8J1J - chains A and D of the 5 polymer chains in the assembly; structure by electron microscopy, 2.91 A resolution.

# Chain A
Protein: Transposase IS605 OrfB C-terminal domain-containing protein
From: Sulfoacidibacillus thermotolerans
Reference sequence: A0A2U3D0N8 (A0A2U3D0N8_9BACL); residues 1-422 here = UniProt positions 1-422
Chain sequence (432 residues; each row starts with the number of its first residue; numbers below 1 keep their minus sign (Met-9 is residue -9)):
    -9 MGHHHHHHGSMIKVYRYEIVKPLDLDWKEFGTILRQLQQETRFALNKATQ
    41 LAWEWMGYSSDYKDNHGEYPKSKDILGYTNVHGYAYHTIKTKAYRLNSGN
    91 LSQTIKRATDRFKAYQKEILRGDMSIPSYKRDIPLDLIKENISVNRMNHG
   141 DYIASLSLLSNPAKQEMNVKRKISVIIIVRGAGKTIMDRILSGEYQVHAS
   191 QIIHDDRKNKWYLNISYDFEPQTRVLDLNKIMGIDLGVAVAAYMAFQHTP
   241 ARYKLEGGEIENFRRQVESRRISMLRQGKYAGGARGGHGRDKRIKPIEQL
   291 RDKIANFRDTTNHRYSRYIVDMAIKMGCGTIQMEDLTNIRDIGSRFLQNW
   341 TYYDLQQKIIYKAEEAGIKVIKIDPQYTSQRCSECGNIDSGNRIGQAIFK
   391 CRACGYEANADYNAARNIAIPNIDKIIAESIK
Disordered / not traced: -9 to -2
Construct notes: initiating methionine (-9); expression tag (-8 to 0); engineered mutation Tyr48 (Phe in A0A2U3D0N8), His188 (Ser in A0A2U3D0N8), Ala232 (Val in A0A2U3D0N8), Met316 (Glu in A0A2U3D0N8)
Metal / ion sites: Zn2+: Cys372, Cys375, Cys391, Cys394
UniProt features mapped onto this chain:
  - region: Gln212 to Lys220 (Linker), Arg371 to Asn399 (Target nucleic acid-binding (TNB)), Ala400 to Ser420 (RuvC-II)
  - active site: Asp225, Glu324, Asp401
  - binding site (Zn(2+)): Cys372, Cys375, Cys391, Cys394
Reported in the primary citation:
  - mutagenesis - F48Y/S188H/V232A/E316M, D195K, D195K/V232A, D195K/D208R/V232A: increased catalytic activity
  - self-association interface (contacts with another copy of this molecule); pairs are residue here / residue on that copy: Tyr48-Gly57 (hydrogen bond)
  - binding site for the 38-nt DNA strand (chain D): His188
  - contacts within the chain: Ile2-His188, Thr239-Met316 (hydrophobic contact), Ala241-Met316 (hydrophobic contact)
  - binding site for the 118-nt RNA strand: Trp17

# Chain D
Molecule: 38-nt DNA strand
From: Sulfoacidibacillus thermotolerans
Sequence (38 nucleotides; row label = number of the first residue in the row; numbers below 1 keep their minus sign (DG-7 is residue -7)):
    -7 GAATGGTTCAAGCGCACCTAATTTCCTAAATTAGAAAA
Disordered / not traced: -7 to 0, 29-30

# Interface between chain A and chain D
Contacting residue pairs (31; chain A residue first):
  Ile2(A) - DC18(D)  base contact
  His72(A) - DT19(D)  hydrogen bond to the base
  Ser92(A) - DT19(D)  base contact
  Gln93(A) - DC18(D)  hydrogen bond to the phosphate
  Gln93(A) - DT19(D)  base contact
  Lys96(A) - DC18(D)  salt bridge to the phosphate
  Lys96(A) - DT19(D)  base contact
  Arg97(A) - DC18(D)  sugar contact
  Tyr105(A) - DT15(D)  hydrogen bond to the base
  Tyr105(A) - DT16(D)  sugar contact
  Lys129(A) - DA20(D)  salt bridge to the phosphate
  His188(A) - DT19(D)  salt bridge to the phosphate
  Ala189(A) - DC18(D)  phosphate contact
  Arg254(A) - DT11(D)  phosphate contact
  Arg261(A) - DC10(D)  hydrogen bond to the phosphate
  Arg261(A) - DT11(D)  salt bridge to the phosphate
  Arg280(A) - DA8(D)  phosphate contact
  Arg291(A) - DC10(D)  salt bridge to the phosphate
  Arg291(A) - DT11(D)  phosphate contact
  Asp292(A) - DT11(D)  phosphate contact
  Ile294(A) - DT11(D)  phosphate contact
  Arg298(A) - DT11(D)  hydrogen bond to the phosphate
  Arg298(A) - DA12(D)  salt bridge to the phosphate
  Thr327(A) - DT14(D)  hydrogen bond to the phosphate
  Asn339(A) - DA12(D)  sugar contact
  Thr341(A) - DA12(D)  hydrogen bond to the phosphate
  Thr341(A) - DA13(D)  phosphate contact
  Tyr342(A) - DA13(D)  hydrogen bond to the phosphate
  Tyr343(A) - DA13(D)  hydrogen bond to the phosphate
  Tyr343(A) - DT14(D)  phosphate contact
  Tyr343(A) - DT15(D)  base contact
Also at the interface, not in a pair above, chain A (29 interface residues in all): Asp100, Ala104, Ser206, Asp281, Ile284, Ile287, Trp340
Also at the interface, not in a pair above, chain D (13 interface residues in all): DC9, DC17

# In short
29 residues of chain A face 13 of chain D across their interface, with 9 hydrogen bonds and 6 salt bridges.
Polar pairs include His72(A)-DT19(D), Tyr105(A)-DT15(D) and Gln93(A)-DC18(D). From the paper: a binding site
for the 38-nt DNA strand (chain D) at His188(A); F48Y/S188H/V232A/E316M, D195K and D195K/V232A of chain A,
among others, increase catalytic activity.
Here chain A is Transposase IS605 OrfB C-terminal domain-containing protein and chain D is a 38-nt DNA strand,
both from Sulfoacidibacillus thermotolerans. Entry 8J1J (Cryo-EM structure of the
AsCas12f-YHAM-sgRNAS3-5v7-target DNA) was determined by electron microscopy (same publication as 8J12 and
8J3R).
